8HB2 - chain A; structure by X-ray diffraction, 3.06 A resolution.

== Chain A ==
Molecule: DNA N6-methyl adenine demethylase
Source organism: Caenorhabditis elegans
Notes: EC 1.14.11.51
Reference sequence: Q8MNT9 (NMAD1_CAEEL); residue numbers follow UniProt; this construct covers 1-291
Sequence (305 residues; each row starts with the number of its first residue; numbers below 1 keep their minus sign (His-13 is residue -13)):
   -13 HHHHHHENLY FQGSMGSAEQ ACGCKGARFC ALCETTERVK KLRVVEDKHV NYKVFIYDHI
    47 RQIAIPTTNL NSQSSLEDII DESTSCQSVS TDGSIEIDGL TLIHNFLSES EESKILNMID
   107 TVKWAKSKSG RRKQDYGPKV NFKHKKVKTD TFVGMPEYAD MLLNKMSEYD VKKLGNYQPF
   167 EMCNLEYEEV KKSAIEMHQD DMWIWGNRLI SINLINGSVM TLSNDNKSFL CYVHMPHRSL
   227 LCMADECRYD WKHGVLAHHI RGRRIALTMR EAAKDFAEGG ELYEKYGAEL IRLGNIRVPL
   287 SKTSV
Unresolved in the structure: -13 to 35, 290-291
Construct notes: expression tag (-13 to 0); engineered mutation Lys109 (Glu in Q8MNT9), Lys112 (Gln in Q8MNT9), Lys114 (Gln in Q8MNT9)
UniProt features mapped onto this chain:
  - binding site (2-oxoglutarate): Leu171 to Tyr173
  - binding site (Fe cation): His184, Asp186, His239
  - mutagenesis: Asp186 (D186A: Abolishes ability to demethylate m6A DNA in vitro. Reduces fertility and results in a high proportion of male progeny (also known as a Him phenotype) ...)
Metal / ion sites: Mn2+: Asp186, His239
From the paper describing this entry:
  - conformationally variable residues (loop rearrangement): Asp186, Met188, Ile190
  - Mn2+ coordination: His184, Asp186, His239
  - binding site for 2-oxoglutaric acid: Tyr173, Asp186, Ser197, His239, Arg250, Arg256
  - mutagenesis - C8S/C10S, R117A/R118A, F128A, K131A/K132A, M188D, M188E: decreased catalytic activity
  - mutagenesis - F128A/K129A/H130A: abolished catalytic activity
  - mutagenesis - E109K/Q112K/Q114K: unchanged catalytic activity
  - mutagenesis - E109K/Q112K/Q114K: increased binding to nucleotides
  - specificity-determining residues: Thr53 to Ser60 (proposed by the authors, not directly observed)

== In short ==
Asp186 and His239 coordinate Mn2+. UniProt lists 3 residues binding 2-oxoglutarate, 3 Fe cation-binding
residues and one mutagenesis site. The paper reports a binding site for 2-oxoglutaric acid at Tyr173, Asp186
and Ser197 among others; C8S/C10S, R117A/R118A and F128A, among others, reduce catalytic activity; 8
substitutions were tested in all.
Chain A is DNA N6-methyl adenine demethylase (Caenorhabditis elegans); the structure, Crystal structure of
Caenorhabditis elegans NMAD-1 in complex with ligand II, was determined by X-ray diffraction (same publication
as 8HAZ and 8HBB).
